2NQO - chains A and D of the 4 polymer chains in the assembly; structure by X-ray diffraction, 1.90 A resolution.

# Chain A
Molecule: Gamma-glutamyltranspeptidase
Source organism: Helicobacter pylori
Notes: EC 2.3.2.2; engineered mutation(s): Engineered N-terminal histidine tag
UniProtKB: O25743 (O25743_HELPY); residues 27-379 here = UniProt positions 27-379
Amino-acid sequence (376 residues; numbered 4 to 379; the number before each row is that of its first residue):
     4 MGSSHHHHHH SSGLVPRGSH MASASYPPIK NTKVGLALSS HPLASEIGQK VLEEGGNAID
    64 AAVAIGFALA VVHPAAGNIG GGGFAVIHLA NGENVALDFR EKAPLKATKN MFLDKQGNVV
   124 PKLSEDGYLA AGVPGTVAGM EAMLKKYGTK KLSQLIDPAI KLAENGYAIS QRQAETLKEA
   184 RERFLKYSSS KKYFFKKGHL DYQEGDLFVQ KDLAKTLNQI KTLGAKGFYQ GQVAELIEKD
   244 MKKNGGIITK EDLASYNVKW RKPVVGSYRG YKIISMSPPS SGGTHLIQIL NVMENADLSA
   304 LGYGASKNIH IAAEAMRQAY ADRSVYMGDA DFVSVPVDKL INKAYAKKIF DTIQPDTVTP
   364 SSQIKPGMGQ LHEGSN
Disordered / not traced: 4-28, 376-379
Differences from the reference sequence: cloning artifact (4-26)

# Chain D
Molecule: Gamma-glutamyltranspeptidase
Source organism: Helicobacter pylori
Notes: EC 2.3.2.2
UniProtKB: O25743 (O25743_HELPY); numbering as in UniProt (aligned over 380-567)
Amino-acid sequence (188 residues; each row starts with the number of its first residue):
   380 TTHYSVADRW GNAVSVTYTI NASYGSAASI DGAGFLLNNE MDDFSIKPGN PNLYGLVGGD
   440 ANAIEANKRP LSSMSPTIVL KNNKVFLVVG SPGGSRIITT VLQVISNVID YNMNISEAVS
   500 APRFHMQWLP DELRIEKFGM PADVKDNLTK MGYQIVTKPV MGDVNAIQVL PKTKGSVFYG
   560 STDPRKEF
Disordered / not traced: 566-567

# Chain A / chain D interface
Pairs across the interface (7):
  Y29(A) with P563(D), hydrophobic
  P30(A) with P563(D)
  L304(A) with A521(D)
  G307(A) with P520(D)
  A308(A) with A521(D), hydrophobic; D522(D)
  S309(A) with D522(D), hydrogen bond
Also at the interface, not in a pair above, chain A (7 interface residues in all): Y306

# In short
Chain A and chain D form an interface of 7 and 4 residues respectively; the contacts include 1 hydrogen bond.
The hydrogen-bonded pair is S309(A)-D522(D).
Here chain A is Gamma-glutamyltranspeptidase and chain D is Gamma-glutamyltranspeptidase, both from
Helicobacter pylori. Entry 2NQO (Crystal Structure of Helicobacter pylori gamma-Glutamyltranspeptidase) was
determined by X-ray diffraction.
